Entry 7LRC (electron microscopy, 2.97 A resolution); this record covers chains B and A of the 4 polymer chains in the assembly.

# Chain B
Name: cGMP-inhibited 3', 5'-cyclic phosphodiesterase A
From: Homo sapiens
Notes: EC 3.1.4.17
UniProtKB: Q14432 (PDE3A_HUMAN); residue numbers follow UniProt; this construct covers 640-1141
Sequence (503 residues; numbered 639 to 1141; the number before each row is that of its first residue):
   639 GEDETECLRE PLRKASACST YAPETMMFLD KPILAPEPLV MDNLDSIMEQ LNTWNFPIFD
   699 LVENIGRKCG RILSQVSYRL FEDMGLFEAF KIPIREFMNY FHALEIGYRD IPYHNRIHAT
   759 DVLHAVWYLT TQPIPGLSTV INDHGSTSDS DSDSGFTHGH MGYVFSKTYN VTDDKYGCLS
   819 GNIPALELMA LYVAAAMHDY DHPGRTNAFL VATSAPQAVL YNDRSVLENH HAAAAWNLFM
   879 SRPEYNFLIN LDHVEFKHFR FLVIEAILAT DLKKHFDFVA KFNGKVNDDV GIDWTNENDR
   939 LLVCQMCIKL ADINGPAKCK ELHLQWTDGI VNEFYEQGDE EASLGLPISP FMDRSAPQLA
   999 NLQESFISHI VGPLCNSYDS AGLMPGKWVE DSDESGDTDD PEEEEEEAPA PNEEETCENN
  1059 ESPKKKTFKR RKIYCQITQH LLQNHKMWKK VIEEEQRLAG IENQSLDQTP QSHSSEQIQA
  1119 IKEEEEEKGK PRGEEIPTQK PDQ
Unresolved in the structure: 639-668, 779-799, 1029-1068, 1101-1141
Differences from the reference sequence: expression tag (639)
Metal / ion sites: Mn2+: Asp837, Asp950; Mg2+ near Asp837 (its only coordinating residue here)
Small-molecule neighbours: X5M ((4R)-3-[4-(diethylamino)-3-[oxidanyl(oxidanylidene)-$l4-azanyl]phenyl]-4-methyl-4,5-dihydro-1H-pyridazin-6-one): Tyr751, His752, Thr844, Leu910, Ile951, Gly953, Pro954, His961, Trp964, Thr965, Ile968, Phe972, Leu1000, Gln1001, Phe1004
UniProt features mapped onto this chain:
  - active site: His752 (Proton donor)
  - binding site (AMP): His752, Asp837, Asp950, Gln1001
  - binding site (Mn(2+)): His756, His836, Asp837, Asp950
  - binding site (Mg(2+)): Asp837
  - modified residue: Ser1033 (Phosphoserine), Thr1036 (Phosphothreonine)
  - cross-link: Lys1120 (Glycyl lysine isopeptide (Lys-Gly) (interchain with G-Cter in SUMO2))
  - mutagenesis: Asn867 (N867R: Loss of interaction with SLFN12), Phe914 (F914D/A: Loss of interaction with SLFN12)
From the paper describing this entry:
  - binding site for X5M: Leu910, His961, Phe972, Gln1001
  - self-association interface (contacts with another copy of this molecule): Asn867 (proposed by the authors, not directly observed)
  - mutagenesis - F914A, F914D: decreased binding to X5M
  - mutagenesis - N867R: unchanged binding to X5M
  - mutagenesis - N867R: decreased binding to Schlafen family member 12 (chain A)
  - mutagenesis - N867R: unchanged binding to DNMDP

# Chain A
Name: Schlafen family member 12
From: Homo sapiens
UniProtKB: Q8IYM2 (SLN12_HUMAN); residues 1-578 here = UniProt positions 1-578
Sequence (583 residues; each row starts with the number of its first residue; numbers below 1 keep their minus sign (Gly-4 is residue -4)):
    -4 GGGGSMNISV DLETNYAELV LDVGRVTLGE NSRKKMKDCK LRKKQNESVS RAMCALLNSG
    56 GGVIKAEIEN EDYSYTKDGI GLDLENSFSN ILLFVPEYLD FMQNGNYFLI FVKSWSLNTS
   116 GLRITTLSSN LYKRDITSAK VMNATAALEF LKDMKKTRGR LYLRPELLAK RPCVDIQEEN
   176 NMKALAGVFF DRTELDRKEK LTFTESTHVE IKNFSTEKLL QRIKEILPQY VSAFANTDGG
   236 YLFIGLNEDK EIIGFKAEMS DLDDLEREIE KSIRKMPVHH FCMEKKKINY SCKFLGVYDK
   296 GSLCGYVCAL RVERFCCAVF AKEPDSWHVK DNRVMQLTRK EWIQFMVEAE PKFSSSYEEV
   356 ISQINTSLPA PHSWPLLEWQ RQRHHCPGLS GRITYTPENL CRKLFLQHEG LKQLICEEMD
   416 SVRKGSLIFS RSWSVDLGLQ ENHKVLCDAL LISQDSPPVL YTFHMVQDEE FKGYSTQTAL
   476 TLKQKLAKIG GYTKKVCVMT KIFYLSPEGM TSCQYDLRSQ VIYPESYYFT RRKYLLKALF
   536 KALKRLKSLR DQFSFAENLY QIIGIDCFQK NDKKMFKSCR RLT
Unresolved in the structure: -4 to 550, 561-578
Differences from the reference sequence: expression tag (-4 to 0)
Small-molecule neighbours: X5M ((4R)-3-[4-(diethylamino)-3-[oxidanyl(oxidanylidene)-$l4-azanyl]phenyl]-4-methyl-4,5-dihydro-1H-pyridazin-6-one): Leu554, Ile557, Ile558
UniProt features mapped onto this chain:
  - region: Ala551 to Ile560 (Mediates interaction with PDE3A)
  - modified residue (Phosphoserine): Ser368, Ser573
  - mutagenesis: Glu200 (E200A: Decreased ribosomal RNA ribonuclease activity), Glu205 (E205A: Decreased ribosomal RNA ribonuclease activity), Lys213 (K213R: Loss of function in the E2-induced apoptotic signaling pathway), Asp233 (D233Q: Loss of interaction with SERPINB2), Ser368 (S368A: Increased ribonuclease activity; when associated with A-573; S368E: Decreased ribonuclease activity; when associated with E-573), Ser573 (S573A: Increased ribonuclease activity; when associated with A-368; S573E: Decreased ribonuclease activity; when associated with E-368)
From the paper describing this entry:
  - binding site for X5M: Ile557
  - catalytic residues: Glu200, Glu205
  - mutagenesis - E200A, E205A: decreased catalytic activity

# Interface between chain B and chain A
Pairs across the interface (20; chain B residue first):
  Ala846(B) - Ile557(A)
  Leu910(B) - Ile558(A)
  Leu910(B) - Ile560(A)
  Lys911(B) - Ile558(A)
  Lys911(B) - Gly559(A)
  Lys911(B) - Ile560(A)
  Phe914(B) - Tyr555(A)
  Phe914(B) - Ile560(A)  hydrophobic
  Pro988(B) - Asn553(A)
  Pro988(B) - Gln556(A)
  Pro988(B) - Ile557(A)
  Phe989(B) - Asn553(A)
  Phe989(B) - Ile557(A)  hydrophobic
  Met990(B) - Ile557(A)  hydrophobic
  Ser1003(B) - Leu554(A)
  His1007(B) - Ala551(A)
  His1007(B) - Leu554(A)
  His1007(B) - Tyr555(A)  hydrogen bond
  Ile1008(B) - Leu554(A)  hydrophobic
  Ile1008(B) - Ile558(A)  hydrophobic
Interface residues without a listed pair, chain B (13 interface residues in all): Thr844, Leu1000, Phe1004
The authors on this interface:
  - interface residues, chain B: Phe914(B)
  - hot spots on chain B (mutagenesis) - F914A, F914D: abolished binding to Schlafen family member 12 (chain A)
  - interface residues, chain A: Ala551(A), Leu554(A), Ile558(A)

# In short
13 residues of chain B and 9 residues of chain A are in contact, with 1 hydrogen bond. Its one hydrogen-bonded
contact is His1007(B)-Tyr555(A). From the paper: catalytic residues Glu200(A) and Glu205(A); F914A and F914D
of chain B reduce binding to X5M; 5 substitutions were tested in all.
Here chain B is cGMP-inhibited 3', 5'-cyclic phosphodiesterase A and chain A is Schlafen family member 12,
both from Homo sapiens. Entry 7LRC (Cryo-EM of the SLFN12-PDE3A complex: PDE3A body refinement) was determined
by electron microscopy (same publication as 7LRD).
